Entry 7UAQ (electron microscopy, 3.10 A resolution); this record covers chains H and L of the 3 polymer chains in the assembly.

== Chain H ==
Molecule: C1520 Fab Heavy Chain
Organism: Homo sapiens
Notes: antibody fragment or engineered binder
Chain sequence (233 residues; row label = number of the first residue in the row; a row labelled like 82A-82C holds insertion residues (82A, then the next letters in order)):
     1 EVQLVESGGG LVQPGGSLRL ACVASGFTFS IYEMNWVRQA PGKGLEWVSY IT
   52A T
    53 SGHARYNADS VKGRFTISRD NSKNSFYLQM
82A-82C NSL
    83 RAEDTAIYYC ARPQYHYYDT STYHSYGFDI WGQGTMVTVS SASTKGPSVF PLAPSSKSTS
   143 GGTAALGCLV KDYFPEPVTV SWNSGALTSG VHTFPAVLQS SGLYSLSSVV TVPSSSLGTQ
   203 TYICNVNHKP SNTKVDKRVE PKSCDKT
Disordered / not traced: 123-229
Disulfide bonds: Cys22-Cys92

== Chain L ==
Molecule: C1520 Fab Light Chain
Organism: Homo sapiens
Notes: antibody fragment or engineered binder
Chain sequence (217 residues; row label = number of the first residue in the row; note: 1 number in that range is skipped by the numbering (no residue carries it; nothing is unmodelled there); a row labelled like 54A-54D holds insertion residues (54A, then the next letters in order); X marks 1 residue of unknown identity (built as UNK)):
     1 QLVLTQSPS
    11 ASASLGASVN LTCTLSS
   27A G
    28 HNSYAIAWHQ QQPEKGPRYL MSLNSDG
54A-54D SHTK
    55 GDGIPDRFSG SSSGAERFLT ISSLQSEDEA DYYCQTWDTG IRVFGGGTRL TV
  106A L
   107 GQPKAAPSVT LFPPSSEELQ ANKATLVCLI SDFYPGAVTV AWKADSSPVK AGVETTTPSK
   167 QSNNKYAASS YLSLTPXQWK SHRSYSCQVT HEGSTVEKTV APTECS
Disordered / not traced: 108-212
Disulfide bonds: Cys23-Cys88
Covalently attached groups: N-acetylglucosamine (NAG) linked to Asn20

== Chain H / chain L interface ==
Residue-residue contacts - 35 pairs, chain H then chain L:
  Val37(H) - Phe98(L)  hydrophobic
  Gly42(H) - Arg103(L)  hydrogen bond (backbone-side chain)
  Lys43(H) - Tyr87(L)
  Gly44(H) - Tyr87(L)
  Gly44(H) - Gly100(L)
  Leu45(H) - Tyr87(L)  hydrophobic
  Leu45(H) - Phe98(L)  hydrophobic
  Trp47(H) - Gly94(L)
  Trp47(H) - Ile95(L)  hydrophobic
  Trp47(H) - Arg96(L)  hydrogen bond (side chain-backbone)
  Trp47(H) - Val97(L)
  Trp47(H) - Phe98(L)
  Tyr50(H) - Gly94(L)
  Tyr50(H) - Arg96(L)
  Asn59(H) - Ile95(L)
  Tyr91(H) - Lys42(L)  hydrogen bond (side chain-backbone)
  Tyr91(H) - Gly43(L)
  Tyr91(H) - Pro44(L)
  Gln96(H) - Tyr46(L)
  Gln96(H) - Thr54C(L)
  His106(H) - Ala32(L)
  His106(H) - Ser49(L)  hydrogen bond (backbone-side chain)
  His106(H) - Asn51(L)  hydrogen bond
  Ser107(H) - Trp91(L)  hydrogen bond (backbone-side chain)
  Tyr108(H) - Trp91(L)
  Gly109(H) - Gln89(L)
  Gly109(H) - Trp91(L)
  Phe110(H) - His36(L)
  Phe110(H) - Tyr46(L)
  Phe110(H) - Phe98(L)  hydrophobic
  Asp111(H) - Arg45(L)  hydrogen bond (backbone-side chain)
  Asp111(H) - Tyr46(L)
  Trp113(H) - His36(L)  hydrogen bond
  Trp113(H) - Pro44(L)  hydrophobic
  Trp113(H) - Phe98(L)  hydrophobic
Interface residues without a listed pair, chain H (22 interface residues in all): Asn35, Gln39, Glu46, Ile112, Gly114
Interface residues without a listed pair, chain L (23 interface residues in all): Gln38, Leu50, Gly99

== Overview ==
Chain H and chain L form an interface of 22 and 23 residues respectively; the contacts include 8 hydrogen
bonds. Polar contacts include Gly42(H)-Arg103(L), Trp47(H)-Arg96(L) and Tyr91(H)-Lys42(L). N-acetylglucosamine
is covalently linked to Asn20(L).
Here chain H is C1520 Fab Heavy Chain and chain L is C1520 Fab Light Chain, both from Homo sapiens. Entry 7UAQ
(Structure of the SARS-CoV-2 NTD in complex with C1520, local refinement) was determined by electron
microscopy together with 7UAP and 7UAR from the same study.
